Entry 9BYL (electron microscopy, 2.99 A resolution); this record covers chains B and E of the 5 polymer chains in the assembly.

[Chain B]
Protein: Ribonucleoside-diphosphate reductase subunit alpha
Source organism: Bacillus subtilis
Notes: EC 1.17.4.1
UniProtKB: P50620 (RIR1_BACSU); numbering as in UniProt (aligned over 1-700)
Amino-acid sequence (700 residues; row label = number of the first residue in the row):
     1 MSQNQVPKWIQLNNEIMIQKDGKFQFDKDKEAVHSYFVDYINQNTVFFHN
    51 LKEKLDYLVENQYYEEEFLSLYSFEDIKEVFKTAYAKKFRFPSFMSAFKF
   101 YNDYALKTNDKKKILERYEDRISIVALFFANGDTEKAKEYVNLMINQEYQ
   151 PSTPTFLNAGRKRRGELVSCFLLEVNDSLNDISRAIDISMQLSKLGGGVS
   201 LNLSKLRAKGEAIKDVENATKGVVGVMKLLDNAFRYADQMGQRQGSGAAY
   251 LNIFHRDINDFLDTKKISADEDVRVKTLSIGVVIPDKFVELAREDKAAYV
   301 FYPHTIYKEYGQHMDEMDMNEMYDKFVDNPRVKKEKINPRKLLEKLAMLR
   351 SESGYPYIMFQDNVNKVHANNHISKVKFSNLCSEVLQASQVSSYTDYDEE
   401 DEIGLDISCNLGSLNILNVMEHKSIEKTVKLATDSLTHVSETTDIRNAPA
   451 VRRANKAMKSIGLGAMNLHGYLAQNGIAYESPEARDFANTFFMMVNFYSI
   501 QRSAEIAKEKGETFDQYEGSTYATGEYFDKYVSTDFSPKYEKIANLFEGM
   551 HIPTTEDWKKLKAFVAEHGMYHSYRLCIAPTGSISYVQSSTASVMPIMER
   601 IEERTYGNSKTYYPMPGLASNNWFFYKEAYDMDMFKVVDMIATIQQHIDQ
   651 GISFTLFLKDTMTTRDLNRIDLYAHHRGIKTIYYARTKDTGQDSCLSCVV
Unresolved in the structure: 1-5, 689-700
Curated features (UniProtKB/Swiss-Prot):
  - active site: Asn-380 (Proton acceptor), Cys-382 (Cysteine radical intermediate), Glu-384 (Proton acceptor)
  - binding site (substrate): Thr-153, Ser-169, Cys-170, Gly-198, Asn-380 to Glu-384, Pro-580 to Ile-584
  - site: Cys-170 (Important for hydrogen atom transfer), Asp-177 (Allosteric effector binding), Arg-207 (Allosteric effector binding), Cys-409 (Important for hydrogen atom transfer), Tyr-683 (Important for electron transfer), Tyr-684 (Important for electron transfer), Cys-695 (Interacts with thioredoxin/glutaredoxin), Cys-698 (Interacts with thioredoxin/glutaredoxin)
  - mutagenesis: His-255 (H255Y: In ts-A 73; temperature-sensitive lethal mutation)
Ligand contacts:
  - ATP (adenosine-5'-triphosphate): Val-33, His-34, Phe-37, Val-38, Asn-42, Phe-89, Arg-90, Phe-91, Arg-117
  - GDP (guanosine-5'-diphosphate): Val-46, Phe-47, Phe-48, His-49, Asn-50, Leu-51, Lys-54, Lys-78, Phe-81, Lys-82, Tyr-85, Asp-120
  - dTTP (TTP), molecule 1: Asp-177, Ser-178, Leu-179, Asn-180, Ile-182, Leu-206, Arg-207, Ala-212, Ile-213, Lys-214, Ala-219, Thr-220, Lys-221, His-304
  - dTTP (TTP), molecule 2: Lys-194, Tyr-236, Ala-237, Asp-238, Met-240
From the paper describing this entry:
  - catalytic residues: Cys-382, Tyr-684 (citing earlier work)

[Chain E]
Protein: Thioredoxin
Source organism: Bacillus subtilis
UniProtKB: P14949 (THIO_BACSU); numbering as in UniProt (aligned over 1-104)
Amino-acid sequence (104 residues; numbered 1 to 104; the number before each row is that of its first residue):
     1 MAIVKATDQSFSAETSEGVVLADFWAPWCGPCKMIAPVLEELDQEMGDKL
    51 KIVKIDVDENQETAGKYGVMSIPTLLVLKDGEVVETSVGFKPKEALQELV
   101 NKHL
Unresolved in the structure: 1-18
Disulfides: Cys-29/Cys-32

[Chain B / chain E interface]
Pairs across the interface - 19 pairs, chain B then chain E:
  Lys-23(B) with Gly-68(E); Met-70(E)
  Phe-24(B) with Met-70(E), hydrophobic
  Phe-26(B) with Met-70(E), hydrophobic
  Ala-478(B) with Gln-61(E)
  Ser-620(B) with Gly-65(E); Met-70(E)
  Asn-621(B) with Gln-61(E); Gly-65(E)
  Trp-623(B) with Met-70(E), hydrogen bond (side chain-backbone)
  Phe-624(B) with Val-57(E), hydrophobic; Gln-61(E); Ala-64(E), hydrophobic; Val-69(E); Ile-72(E), hydrophobic
  Phe-625(B) with Gln-61(E)
  Lys-627(B) with Asp-58(E), salt bridge
  Asp-631(B) with Trp-28(E)
  Lys-659(B) with Trp-28(E)
Other interface residues (no listed pair), chain B (13 interface residues in all): Ala-619
Other interface residues (no listed pair), chain E (12 interface residues in all): Glu-62, Ser-71
Interface features reported in the paper:
  - interface residues, chain B: Trp-623(B), Phe-624(B), Phe-625(B)

[Summary]
Chain B and chain E form an interface of 13 and 12 residues respectively; the contacts include 1 hydrogen bond
and 1 salt bridge. Among the polar pairs are Lys-627(B)/Asp-58(E) and Trp-623(B)/Met-70(E). Chain B binds
dTTP, ATP and GDP. From the paper: catalytic residues Cys-382(B) and Tyr-684(B); interface residues
Trp-623(B), Phe-624(B) and Phe-625(B).
Here chain B is Ribonucleoside-diphosphate reductase subunit alpha and chain E is Thioredoxin, both from
Bacillus subtilis. Entry 9BYL (Consensus full-complex model for turnover condition of Bacillus subtilis
ribonucleotide reductase complex) was determined by electron microscopy (same publication as 9BW3, 9BWX, 9BX2,
9BX3, 9BX6, 9BX8 and 39 further entries).
